Entry 3LK9 (X-ray diffraction, 2.50 A resolution); this record covers chains A and T of the 4 polymer chains in the assembly.

Chain A:
Molecule: DNA polymerase beta
Source organism: Homo sapiens
Notes: EC 2.7.7.7, 4.2.99.-
UniProt: P06746 (DPOLB_HUMAN); residue numbers follow UniProt; this construct covers 1-335
Sequence (335 residues; row label = number of the first residue in the row):
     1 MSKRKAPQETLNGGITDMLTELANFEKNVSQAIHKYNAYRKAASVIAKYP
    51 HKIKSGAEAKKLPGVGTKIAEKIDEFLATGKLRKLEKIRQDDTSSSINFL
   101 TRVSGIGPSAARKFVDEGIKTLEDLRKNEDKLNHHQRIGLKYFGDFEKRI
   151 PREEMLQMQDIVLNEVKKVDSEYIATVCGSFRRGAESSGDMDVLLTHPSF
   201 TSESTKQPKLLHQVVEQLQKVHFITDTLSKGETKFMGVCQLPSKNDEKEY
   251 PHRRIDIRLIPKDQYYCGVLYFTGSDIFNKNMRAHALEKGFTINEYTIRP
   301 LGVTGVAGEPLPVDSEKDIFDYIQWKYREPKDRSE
Not modelled in the structure: 1-9
Curated features (UniProtKB/Swiss-Prot):
  - region: Arg183 to Asp192 (DNA-binding)
  - active site: Lys72 (Nucleophile)
  - binding site (K(+)): Lys60, Leu62, Val65, Thr101, Val103, Ile106
  - binding site (Na(+)): Lys60, Leu62, Val65, Thr101, Val103, Ile106
  - binding site (dATP): Arg149, Ser180, Arg183, Gly189, Asp190
  - binding site (dCTP): Arg149, Ser180, Arg183, Gly189, Asp190
  - binding site (dGTP): Arg149, Ser180, Arg183, Gly189, Asp190, Asp192
  - binding site (dTTP): Arg149, Ser180, Arg183, Gly189, Asp190
  - binding site (Mg(2+)): Asp190, Asp192, Asp256
  - modified residue: Lys72 (N6-acetyllysine), Arg83 (Omega-N-methylarginine), Arg152 (Omega-N-methylarginine)
  - cross-link (Glycyl lysine isopeptide (Lys-Gly)): Lys41 (interchain with G-Cter in ubiquitin), Lys61 (interchain with G-Cter in ubiquitin), Lys81 (interchain with G-Cter in ubiquitin)
  - natural variant: Leu22 (L22P: Found in a gastric cancer sample; uncertain significance), Tyr39 (Y39C: Found in a gastric cancer sample; uncertain significance), Gly118 (G118V: Decreased DNA-directed DNA polymerase activity), Arg137 (R137Q: Decreased function in base-excision repair), Arg149 (R149I: Decreased DNA-directed DNA polymerase activity), Asp160 (D160N: Found in a gastric cancer sample; uncertain significance), Cys239 (C239R: Found in a gastric cancer sample; uncertain significance), Lys289 (K289M: Found in a colon cancer sample; uncertain significance), Asn294 (N294D: Found in a gastric cancer sample; uncertain significance), Glu295 (E295K: Found in a gastric cancer sample; uncertain significance)
  - mutagenesis: Phe25 (F25W: No effect on 5'-dRP lyase activity. Decreased ssDNA binding), His34 (H34G: Decreased 5'-dRP lyase activity. Decreased ssDNA binding), Lys35 (K35A: Decreased 5'-dRP lyase activity. Decreased ssDNA binding. Loss of 5'-dRP lyase activity; when associated with A-68 and A-72. Decreased ssDNA binding; when associated with A-68 and A-72 ...), Tyr39 (Y39F: No effect on 5'-dRP lyase activity; Y39Q: Abolishes DNA polymerase and 5'-dRP lyase activity), Lys41 (K41R: Abolishes ubiquitination; when associated with R-61 and R-81), Lys60 (K60A: Decreased 5'-dRP lyase activity. Decreased ssDNA binding), Lys61 (K61R: Abolishes ubiquitination; when associated with R-41 and R-81), Lys68 (K68A: No effect on 5'-dRP lyase activity. Decreased ssDNA binding. Loss of 5'-dRP lyase activity; when associated with A-35 and A-72. Decreased ssDNA binding; when associated with A-35 and A-72 ...), Glu71 (E71Q: No effect on 5'-dRP lyase activity. No effect on structure shown by circular dichroism. No effect on ssDNA binding), Lys72 (K72A: Severely reduced 5'-dRP lyase activity. Does not affect ssDNA binding. Loss of 5'-dRP lyase activity; when associated with A-35 and A-68. Decreased ssDNA binding ...), Glu75 (E75A: Slightly decreased 5'-dRP lyase activity. Decreased ssDNA binding. No effect on structure shown by circular dichroism), Lys81 (K81R: Abolishes ubiquitination; when associated with R-41 and R-61), 5 further mutagenesis entries in UniProt
Metal / ion sites: Na+ site 1: Lys60, Leu62, Val65 (shared with 1 residue of chain D); Na+ site 2: Thr101, Val103, Ile106 (shared with 1 residue of chain P); Mg2+ site 1: Asp190, Asp192 (together with TFF); Mg2+ site 2: Asp190, Asp192, Asp256 (together with TFF) (shared with 1 residue of chain P)
Small-molecule neighbours: TFF (5'-O-[(R)-{[(R)-[difluoro(phosphono)methyl](hydroxy)phosphoryl](difluoro)methyl}(hydroxy)phosphoryl]thymidine): Arg149, Gly179, Ser180, Arg183, Ser188, Gly189, Asp190, Asp192, Asp256, Tyr271, Phe272, Thr273, Gly274, Ser275, Asp276, Asn279

Chain T:
Molecule: 16-nt DNA strand
Sequence (16 nucleotides; row label = number of the first residue in the row):
     1 CCGACAGCGCATCAGC

How chain A and chain T interact:
Contacting residue pairs (27):
  His34(A) with DC5(T), stacking on the base
  Ser229(A) with DC10(T), phosphate contact; DA11(T), sugar contact
  Lys230(A) with DC10(T), hydrogen bond to the phosphate; DA11(T), hydrogen bond to the phosphate
  Gly231(A) with DC10(T), phosphate contact
  Glu232(A) with DC10(T), hydrogen bond to the phosphate
  Thr233(A) with DG9(T), phosphate contact; DC10(T), hydrogen bond to the phosphate
  Lys234(A) with DG9(T), hydrogen bond to the base; DC10(T), hydrogen bond to the phosphate
  Arg258(A) with DG9(T), sugar contact
  Tyr271(A) with DG7(T), base contact
  Lys280(A) with DA6(T), salt bridge to the phosphate
  Arg283(A) with DA6(T), hydrogen bond to the base; DG7(T), hydrogen bond to the sugar
  Ala284(A) with DA6(T), sugar contact
  Leu287(A) with DC5(T), phosphate contact; DA6(T), phosphate contact; DG7(T), phosphate contact
  Thr292(A) with DG7(T), hydrogen bond to the phosphate
  Ile293(A) with DG7(T), sugar contact
  Asn294(A) with DG7(T), phosphate contact; DC8(T), hydrogen bond to the phosphate
  Glu295(A) with DC8(T), sugar contact
  Tyr296(A) with DC8(T), phosphate contact; DG9(T), hydrogen bond to the phosphate
Interface residues without a listed pair, chain A (19 interface residues in all): Asn133
Interface residues without a listed pair, chain T (8 interface residues in all): DT12

Summary:
19 residues of chain A face 8 of chain T across their interface; the contacts include 11 hydrogen bonds, 1
salt bridge and 1 aromatic stacking contact. Among the polar pairs are Lys234(A)-DG9(T), Arg283(A)-DA6(T) and
Arg283(A)-DG7(T). Bound to chain A: compound TFF.
Here chain A is DNA polymerase beta (Homo sapiens) and chain T is a 16-nt DNA strand. Entry 3LK9 (DNA
polymerase beta with a gapped DNA substrate and dTMP(CF2)P(CF2)P) was determined by X-ray diffraction.
